8FQC - chains U1 and e1 of the 38 polymer chains in the assembly; structure by electron microscopy, 3.20 A resolution.

[Chain U1 (and e1)]
Molecule: Baseplate Centerpiece, gp25
From: Agrobacterium phage Milano
Notes: chain e1 of this document is another copy of the same molecule, construct and numbering; everything in this record applies to it too
Reference sequence: A0A482MFQ9 (A0A482MFQ9_9CAUD); residue numbers follow UniProt; this construct covers 1-398
Chain sequence (398 residues; each row starts with the number of its first residue):
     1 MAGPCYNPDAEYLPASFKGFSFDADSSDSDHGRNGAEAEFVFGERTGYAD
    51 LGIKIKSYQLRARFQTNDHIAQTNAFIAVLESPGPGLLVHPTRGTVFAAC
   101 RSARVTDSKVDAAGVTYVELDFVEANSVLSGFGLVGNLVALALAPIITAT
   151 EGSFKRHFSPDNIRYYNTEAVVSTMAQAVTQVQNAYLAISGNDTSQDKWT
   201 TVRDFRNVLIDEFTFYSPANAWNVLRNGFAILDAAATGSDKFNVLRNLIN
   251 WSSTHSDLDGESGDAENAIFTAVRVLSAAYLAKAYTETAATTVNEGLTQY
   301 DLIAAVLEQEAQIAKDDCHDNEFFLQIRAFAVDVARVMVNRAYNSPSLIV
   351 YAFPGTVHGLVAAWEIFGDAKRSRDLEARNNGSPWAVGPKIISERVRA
Not modelled in the structure: 1-2, 397-398

[Interface between chain U1 and chain e1]
Pairs across the interface (64):
  Arg33(U1) - Glu44(e1)  salt bridge
  Asp50(U1) - Phe42(e1)
  Leu51(U1) - Val41(e1)
  Leu51(U1) - Phe42(e1)  hydrogen bond (backbone-backbone)
  Gly52(U1) - Gly43(e1)
  Ile53(U1) - Glu39(e1)
  Ile53(U1) - Gly43(e1)  hydrogen bond (backbone-backbone)
  Ile53(U1) - Glu44(e1)
  Lys54(U1) - Glu39(e1)
  Ile55(U1) - Glu37(e1)
  Ile55(U1) - Glu39(e1)  hydrogen bond (backbone-side chain)
  Ile55(U1) - Thr46(e1)
  Asn67(U1) - Gly3(e1)
  Asn67(U1) - Tyr6(e1)
  Asn67(U1) - Glu11(e1)
  His69(U1) - Tyr6(e1)
  His69(U1) - Tyr12(e1)
  Ile70(U1) - Thr92(e1)
  Thr73(U1) - Arg93(e1)
  Asn74(U1) - Thr92(e1)
  Asn74(U1) - Arg93(e1)  hydrogen bond
  Ile77(U1) - His31(e1)
  Ile77(U1) - Arg93(e1)
  Glu81(U1) - His31(e1)  salt bridge
  Glu81(U1) - Arg33(e1)  hydrogen bond (backbone-side chain)
  Glu81(U1) - Ile53(e1)
  Glu81(U1) - Lys56(e1)
  Ser82(U1) - Arg33(e1)
  Pro83(U1) - Arg33(e1)
  Gly84(U1) - Asp50(e1)  hydrogen bond (backbone-side chain)
  Ala99(U1) - Tyr48(e1)
  Cys100(U1) - Arg33(e1)
  Arg101(U1) - Arg33(e1)
  Arg101(U1) - Glu37(e1)
  Arg101(U1) - Lys54(e1)  hydrogen bond (backbone-side chain)
  Ser102(U1) - His31(e1)
  Ala103(U1) - Ser29(e1)
  Ala103(U1) - His31(e1)  hydrogen bond (backbone-backbone)
  Arg104(U1) - Ser29(e1)
  Arg104(U1) - Asp30(e1)
  Val105(U1) - Ser27(e1)
  Val105(U1) - Asp28(e1)
  Val105(U1) - Ser29(e1)  hydrogen bond (backbone-backbone)
  Val105(U1) - His31(e1)
  Val105(U1) - Arg93(e1)
  Thr106(U1) - Ser27(e1)
  Thr106(U1) - Asp28(e1)
  Asp107(U1) - Tyr12(e1)  hydrogen bond
  Asp107(U1) - Ser26(e1)
  Asp107(U1) - Ser27(e1)  hydrogen bond (backbone-backbone)
  Asp107(U1) - Asp28(e1)
  Ser108(U1) - Tyr12(e1)
  Ser108(U1) - Asp25(e1)
  Lys109(U1) - Asp25(e1)
  Val110(U1) - Asp25(e1)
  Asp111(U1) - Asp25(e1)
  Ala113(U1) - Tyr12(e1)
  Gly114(U1) - Tyr6(e1)
  Gly114(U1) - Tyr12(e1)  hydrogen bond (backbone-side chain)
  Glu124(U1) - Thr46(e1)
  Ala125(U1) - Tyr48(e1)  hydrophobic
  Asn126(U1) - Thr46(e1)
  Asn126(U1) - Gly47(e1)
  Asn126(U1) - Tyr48(e1)  hydrogen bond (backbone-backbone)
Also at the interface, not in a pair above, chain U1 (41 interface residues in all): Asn34, Leu80, Pro85, Ala112, Val123, Val128
Also at the interface, not in a pair above, chain e1 (32 interface residues in all): Pro8, Asp9, Gly32, Phe40, Arg45

[In short]
Chain U1 and chain e1 form an interface of 41 and 32 residues respectively, with 13 hydrogen bonds and 2 salt
bridges. Among the polar pairs are Arg33(U1)-Glu44(e1), Glu81(U1)-His31(e1) and Ile55(U1)-Glu39(e1).
Chain U1 and chain e1 are both Baseplate Centerpiece, gp25 (Agrobacterium phage Milano); the structure,
Structure of baseplate with receptor binding complex of Agrobacterium phage Milano, was determined by electron
microscopy, deposited together with 8FOP, 8FOU and 8FOY.
